PDB entry 3ZUH | electron microscopy, 21.00 A resolution (very low resolution: no residue pairs are listed; an interface is given only as per-side residue counts) | chains B and C of the 6 polymer chains in the assembly

== Chain B (and C) ==
Name: Protein cbbx
Organism: Rhodobacter sphaeroides
Notes: chain C of this document is another copy of the same molecule, construct and numbering; everything in this record applies to it too
UniProtKB: P95648 (CBBX_RHOSH); numbering as in UniProt (aligned over 8-296)
Chain sequence (289 residues; row label = number of the first residue in the row):
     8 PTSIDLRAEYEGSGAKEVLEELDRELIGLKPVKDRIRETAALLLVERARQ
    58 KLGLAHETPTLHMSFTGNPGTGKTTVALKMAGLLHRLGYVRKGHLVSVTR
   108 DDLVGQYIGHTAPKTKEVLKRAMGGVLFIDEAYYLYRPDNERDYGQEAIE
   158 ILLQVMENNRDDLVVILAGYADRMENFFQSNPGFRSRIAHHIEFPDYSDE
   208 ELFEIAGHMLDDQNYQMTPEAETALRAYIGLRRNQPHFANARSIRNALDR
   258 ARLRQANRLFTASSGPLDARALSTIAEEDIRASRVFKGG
Unresolved in the structure: 62-64
Construct notes: conflict I282 (Met in P95648)
UniProt features mapped onto this chain:
  - binding site (ATP): G74 to T81
  - mutagenesis: A48 (A48N: Reduces ATPase and activase activities 8-fold), K80 (K80A: Abolishes ATPase and activase activities), Y114 (Y114A: Increases ATPase activity and abolishes activase activity), K123 (K123A: Increases ATPase activity and reduces activase activity 5-fold), E138 (E138Q: Abolishes ATPase and activase activities), R194 (R194A: Abolishes ATPase and activase activities), H198 (H198F: Reduces ATPase and activase activities 10-fold), R239 (R239A: Abolishes ATPase and activase activities), S250 (S250D: Abolishes ATPase and activase activities), N253 (N253D: Abolishes ATPase and activase activities), R257 (R257A: Abolishes ATPase and activase activities), R261 (R261A: Abolishes ATPase and activase activities)
Residues lining bound ligands:
  - ADP (adenosine-5'-diphosphate): L33, I34, L36, N75, P76, G77, T78, G79, K80, T81, T82, D137, H215, D219
  - ribulose-1,5-diphosphate (RUB): Y235, R239, S250, N253, R257, R261, S290, R291, V292, G296

== Interface between chain B and chain C ==
At this resolution (21 A) residue pairs are not listed: 33 residues of chain B and 32 of chain C lie at the interface.

== Summary ==
33 residues of chain B face 32 of chain C across their interface. Chain B binds ribulose-1,5-diphosphate and
ADP. Curated annotation (UniProt) lists 8 ATP-binding residues and 12 mutagenesis sites on chain B.
Chain B and chain C are both Protein cbbx (Rhodobacter sphaeroides); the structure, Negative stain EM Map of
the AAA protein CbbX, a red-type Rubisco activase from R. sphaeroides, was determined by electron microscopy
(same publication as 3SYK and 3SYL).
